PDB entry 8REC | electron microscopy, 3.50 A resolution | chains A and C of the 9 polymer chains in the assembly

== Chain A ==
Name: DNA-directed RNA polymerase subunit alpha
Organism: Escherichia coli K-12
Notes: EC 2.7.7.6
Reference sequence: P0A7Z4 (RPOA_ECOLI); residue numbers follow UniProt; this construct covers 4-324
Sequence (321 residues; each row starts with the number of its first residue):
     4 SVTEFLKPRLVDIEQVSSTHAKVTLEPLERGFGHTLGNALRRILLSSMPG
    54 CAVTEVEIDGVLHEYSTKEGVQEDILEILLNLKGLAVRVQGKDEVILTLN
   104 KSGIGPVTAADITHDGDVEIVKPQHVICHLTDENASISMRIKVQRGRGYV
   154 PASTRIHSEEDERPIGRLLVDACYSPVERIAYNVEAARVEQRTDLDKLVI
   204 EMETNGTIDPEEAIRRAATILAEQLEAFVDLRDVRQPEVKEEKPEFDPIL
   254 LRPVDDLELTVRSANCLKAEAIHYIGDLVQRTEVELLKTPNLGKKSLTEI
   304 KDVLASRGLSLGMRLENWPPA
Disordered / not traced: 4-6, 238-247
Swiss-Prot annotation at these positions:
  - region: Glu162 to Glu165 (Required for interaction with Crp at class II promoters)
  - modified residue: Arg265 (ADP-ribosylarginine), Lys297 (N6-acetyllysine), Lys298 (N6-acetyllysine)
  - mutagenesis: Arg45 (R45C: In rpoA112; temperature-sensitive, blocks RNA polymerase assembly), Glu162 to Glu165 (5-fold decrease in CRP-class II promoter-dependent transcription), Glu165 (E165K: 5-fold decrease in CRP-class II promoter-dependent transcription), Arg191 (R191C: In rpoA101; temperature-sensitive)

== Chain C ==
Name: DNA-directed RNA polymerase subunit beta
Organism: Escherichia coli K-12
Reference sequence: P0A8V2 (RPOB_ECOLI); residue numbers follow UniProt; this construct covers 1-1341
Sequence (1341 residues; row label = number of the first residue in the row):
     1 MVYSYTEKKRIRKDFGKRPQVLDVPYLLSIQLDSFQKFIEQDPEGQYGLE
    51 AAFRSVFPIQSYSGNSELQYVSYRLGEPVFDVQECQIRGVTYSAPLRVKL
   101 RLVIYEREAPEGTVKDIKEQEVYMGEIPLMTDNGTFVINGTERVIVSQLH
   151 RSPGVFFDSDKGKTHSSGKVLYNARIIPYRGSWLDFEFDPKDNLFVRIDR
   201 RRKLPATIILRALNYTTEQILDLFFEKVIFEIRDNKLQMELVPERLRGET
   251 ASFDIEANGKVYVEKGRRITARHIRQLEKDDVKLIEVPVEYIAGKVVAKD
   301 YIDESTGELICAANMELSLDLLAKLSQSGHKRIETLFTNDLDHGPYISET
   351 LRVDPTNDRLSALVEIYRMMRPGEPPTREAAESLFENLFFSEDRYDLSAV
   401 GRMKFNRSLLREEIEGSGILSKDDIIDVMKKLIDIRNGKGEVDDIDHLGN
   451 RRIRSVGEMAENQFRVGLVRVERAVKERLSLGDLDTLMPQDMINAKPISA
   501 AVKEFFGSSQLSQFMDQNNPLSEITHKRRISALGPGGLTRERAGFEVRDV
   551 HPTHYGRVCPIETPEGPNIGLINSLSVYAQTNEYGFLETPYRKVTDGVVT
   601 DEIHYLSAIEEGNYVIAQANSNLDEEGHFVEDLVTCRSKGESSLFSRDQV
   651 DYMDVSTQQVVSVGASLIPFLEHDDANRALMGANMQRQAVPTLRADKPLV
   701 GTGMERAVAVDSGVTAVAKRGGVVQYVDASRIVIKVNEDEMYPGEAGIDI
   751 YNLTKYTRSNQNTCINQMPCVSLGEPVERGDVLADGPSTDLGELALGQNM
   801 RVAFMPWNGYNFEDSILVSERVVQEDRFTTIHIQELACVSRDTKLGPEEI
   851 TADIPNVGEAALSKLDESGIVYIGAEVTGGDILVGKVTPKGETQLTPEEK
   901 LLRAIFGEKASDVKDSSLRVPNGVSGTVIDVQVFTRDGVEKDKRALEIEE
   951 MQLKQAKKDLSEELQILEAGLFSRIRAVLVAGGVEAEKLDKLPRDRWLEL
  1001 GLTDEEKQNQLEQLAEQYDELKHEFEKKLEAKRRKITQGDDLAPGVLKIV
  1051 KVYLAVKRRIQPGDKMAGRHGNKGVISKINPIEDMPYDENGTPVDIVLNP
  1101 LGVPSRMNIGQILETHLGMAAKGIGDKINAMLKQQQEVAKLREFIQRAYD
  1151 LGADVRQKVDLSTFSDEEVMRLAENLRKGMPIATPVFDGAKEAEIKELLK
  1201 LGDLPTSGQIRLYDGRTGEQFERPVTVGYMYMLKLNHLVDDKMHARSTGS
  1251 YSLVTQQPLGGKAQFGGQRFGEMEVWALEAYGAAYTLQEMLTVKSDDVNG
  1301 RTKMYKNIVDGNHQMEPGMPESFNVLLKEIRSLGINIELED
Swiss-Prot annotation at these positions:
  - modified residue (N6-acetyllysine): Lys1022, Lys1200
  - mutagenesis: Ile561 (I561S: Resistant to antibiotics salinamide A and B), Ile569 (I569S: Resistant to antibiotics salinamide A and B), Ala665 (A665E: Resistant to antibiotics salinamide A and B), Asp675 (D675A/G: Resistant to antibiotics salinamide A and B), Asn677 (N677H/K: Resistant to antibiotics salinamide A and B), Leu680 (L680M: Resistant to antibiotics salinamide A and B), Glu813 (E813K: Disrupts the enzyme's active center)

== How chain A and chain C interact ==
Residue-residue contacts (62; chain A residue first):
  Asn41(A) - Tyr1087(C)
  Asn41(A) - Gly1215(C)
  Asn41(A) - Arg1216(C)  hydrogen bond (side chain-backbone)
  Asn41(A) - Thr1217(C)
  Asn41(A) - Gly1218(C)  hydrogen bond (side chain-backbone)
  Arg44(A) - Glu1083(C)
  Arg44(A) - Tyr1087(C)
  Arg44(A) - Gly1091(C)
  Arg44(A) - Gly1215(C)
  Arg45(A) - Glu1083(C)  hydrogen bond (side chain-backbone)
  Arg45(A) - Asp1084(C)  salt bridge
  Arg45(A) - Gly1215(C)  hydrogen bond (side chain-backbone)
  Arg45(A) - Arg1216(C)
  Ser49(A) - Glu1083(C)
  Leu65(A) - Ile873(C)
  His66(A) - Ile873(C)
  His66(A) - Gly874(C)
  His66(A) - Val928(C)
  His66(A) - Ile929(C)
  Tyr68(A) - Tyr756(C)
  Tyr68(A) - Ile831(C)  hydrophobic
  Tyr68(A) - Thr927(C)
  Tyr68(A) - Ile929(C)  hydrophobic
  Tyr68(A) - Ala1055(C)  hydrophobic
  Tyr68(A) - Lys1057(C)  hydrogen bond
  Thr70(A) - Lys755(C)
  Lys71(A) - Asp728(C)
  Glu72(A) - Asp728(C)
  Glu72(A) - Lys958(C)  salt bridge
  Gly73(A) - Asp728(C)
  Val74(A) - Asp728(C)
  Val74(A) - Ala729(C)  hydrogen bond (backbone-backbone)
  Gln75(A) - Val727(C)
  Gln75(A) - Val771(C)  hydrogen bond (side chain-backbone)
  Asp77(A) - Lys755(C)  salt bridge
  Asp77(A) - Tyr756(C)
  Asp77(A) - Asn766(C)  hydrogen bond
  Leu79(A) - Tyr756(C)
  Leu79(A) - Ile831(C)  hydrophobic
  Leu83(A) - Arg694(C)
  Lys86(A) - Gln824(C)  hydrogen bond (side chain-backbone)
  Lys86(A) - Asp826(C)  salt bridge
  Thr134(A) - Tyr726(C)
  Thr134(A) - Val727(C)  hydrogen bond (side chain-backbone)
  Tyr152(A) - Val823(C)
  Tyr152(A) - Gln824(C)
  Pro154(A) - Arg1059(C)
  Ser156(A) - Arg1059(C)  hydrogen bond
  Arg166(A) - Glu876(C)  salt bridge
  Ile168(A) - Tyr872(C)  hydrophobic
  Ile168(A) - Ile873(C)
  Ile168(A) - Gly874(C)
  Ile168(A) - Ala875(C)  hydrophobic
  Asp174(A) - Asp826(C)
  Glu181(A) - Arg821(C)  hydrogen bond (backbone-side chain)
  Arg182(A) - Asn1090(C)  hydrogen bond (side chain-backbone)
  Ile183(A) - Gly1091(C)
  Ala184(A) - Glu1089(C)
  Ala184(A) - Asn1090(C)
  Ala184(A) - Gly1091(C)
  Tyr185(A) - Tyr1087(C)
  Arg317(A) - Asp1310(C)  hydrogen bond (side chain-backbone)
Also at the interface, not in a pair above, chain A (36 interface residues in all): Leu48, Glu67, Glu76, Glu80, Ile107, Asp135
Also at the interface, not in a pair above, chain C (48 interface residues in all): Leu693, Met768, Pro769, Ser772, Leu773, Glu820, Val1056, Ile1082, Thr1092, Asp1214, Gly1311

== Overview ==
36 residues of chain A and 48 residues of chain C are in contact; the contacts include 14 hydrogen bonds and 5
salt bridges. Polar contacts include Arg45(A)-Asp1084(C), Glu72(A)-Lys958(C) and Asp77(A)-Lys755(C). UniProt
lists 6 mutagenesis sites on chain A; 7 mutagenesis sites on chain C.
Chain A is DNA-directed RNA polymerase subunit alpha and chain C is DNA-directed RNA polymerase subunit beta,
both from Escherichia coli K-12; the structure, Cryo-EM structure of bacterial RNA polymerase-sigma54 initial
transcribing complex - 7nt complex, was determined by electron microscopy, deposited together with 8RE4, 8REA,
8REB, 8RED and 8REE.
